Entry 7XMC (electron microscopy, 3.09 A resolution); this record covers chains A and B of the 4 polymer chains in the assembly.

Chain A:
Name: Cytochrome bo(3) ubiquinol oxidase subunit 1
From: Escherichia coli
Notes: EC 7.1.1.3
Reference sequence: P0ABI8 (CYOB_ECOLI); residues 1-663 here = UniProt positions 1-663
Amino-acid sequence (663 residues; row label = number of the first residue in the row):
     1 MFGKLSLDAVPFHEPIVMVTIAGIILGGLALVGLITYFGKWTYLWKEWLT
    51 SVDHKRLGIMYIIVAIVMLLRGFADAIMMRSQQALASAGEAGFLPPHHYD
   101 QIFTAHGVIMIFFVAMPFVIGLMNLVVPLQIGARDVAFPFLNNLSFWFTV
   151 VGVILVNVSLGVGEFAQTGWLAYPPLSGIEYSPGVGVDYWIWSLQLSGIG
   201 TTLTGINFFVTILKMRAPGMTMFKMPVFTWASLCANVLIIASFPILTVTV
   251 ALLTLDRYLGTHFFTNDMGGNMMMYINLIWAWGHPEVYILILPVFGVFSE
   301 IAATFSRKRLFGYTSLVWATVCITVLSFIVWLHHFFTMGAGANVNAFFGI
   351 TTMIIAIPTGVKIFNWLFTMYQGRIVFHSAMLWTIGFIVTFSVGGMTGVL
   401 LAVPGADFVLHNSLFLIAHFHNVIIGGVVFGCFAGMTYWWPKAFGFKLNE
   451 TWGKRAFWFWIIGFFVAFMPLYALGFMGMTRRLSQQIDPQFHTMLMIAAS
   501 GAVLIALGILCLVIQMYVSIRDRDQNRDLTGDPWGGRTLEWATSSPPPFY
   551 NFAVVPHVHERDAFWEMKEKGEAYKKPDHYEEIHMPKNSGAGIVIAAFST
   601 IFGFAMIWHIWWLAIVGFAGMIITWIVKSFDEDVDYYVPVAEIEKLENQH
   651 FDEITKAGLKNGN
Not modelled in the structure: 1-3, 661-663
Metal / ion sites: heme Fe: His106, His421; Cu ion: His284, His333, His334; heme o Fe near His419 (its only coordinating residue here)
Small-molecule neighbours:
  - heme (HEM): Phe73, Ala76, Met79, Arg80, Gln83, Tyr99, Phe103, Thr104, His106, Gly107, Met110, Ile111, Ala115, Gly169, Trp170, Leu414, Ile417, Phe420, His421, Ile424, Ile425, Val429, Trp460, Phe468, Arg481, Arg482, Ala502, Ile505
  - heme o (HEO): Trp170, Trp280, His284, Val287, Tyr288, Leu290, Ile291, His333, His334, Thr352, Ile355, Ala356, Thr359, Gly360, Ile363, Phe364, Phe391, Ser392, Gly395, Met396, Gly398, Val399, Leu401, Ala402, Asp407, His411, Leu416, His419, Phe420, Val423, Ile424, Val428, Arg481
Swiss-Prot annotation at these positions:
  - binding site (ubiquinone-8): Arg71, Asp75, His98
  - binding site (heme b): His106, Trp170, His421, Arg481, Arg482
  - binding site (Cu(2+)): His284, His333, His334
  - binding site (Fe(II)-heme o): Tyr288, His411, His419
  - cross-link: His284 to Tyr288 (1'-histidyl-3'-tyrosine (His-Tyr))
  - mutagenesis: His54 (H54A: 50% quinol oxidase activity), Lys55 (K55Q: No effect), Arg71 (R71H: No quinol oxidase activity; R71Q/L: Abolishes quinol oxidase activity), Asp75 (D75E: Very similar to wild-type; D75H: No quinol oxidase activity, altered binding of a semiquinone intermediate at the QH site; D75N: Abolishes quinol oxidase activity), Arg80 (R80Q: Abolishes quinol oxidase activity), His98 (H98F: About 1% quinol oxidase activity; H98N: Abolishes enzyme activity), Gln101 (Q101N: Reduces quinol oxidase activity by 75%, decreased affinity for ubiquinol-1), Ile102 (I102W: No quinol oxidase activity), His106 (H106A: 2% quinol oxidase activity, loss of heme b, loss of heme o, loss of Cu(B)), Asp135 (D135N: Abolishes quinol oxidase activity), Tyr173 (Y173F: No effect), Asp188 (D188N: No effect), 15 further mutagenesis entries in UniProt

Chain B:
Name: Ubiquinol oxidase subunit 2
From: Escherichia coli
Reference sequence: A0A024L5V9 (A0A024L5V9_ECOLX); numbering as in UniProt (aligned over 1-315)
Amino-acid sequence (324 residues; each row starts with the number of its first residue):
     1 MRLRKYNKSLGWLSLFAGTVLLSGCNSALLDPKGQIGLEQRSLILTAFGL
    51 MLIVVIPAILMAVGFAWKYRASNKDAKYSPNWSHSNKVEAVVWTVPILII
   101 IFLAVLTWKTTHALEPSKPLAHDEKPITIEVVSMDWKWFFIYPEQGIATV
   151 NEIAFPANTPVYFKVTSNSVMNSFFIPRLGSQIYAMAGMQTRLHLIANEP
   201 GTYDGISASYSGPGFSGMKFKAIATPDRAAFDQWVAKAKQSPNTMSDMAA
   251 FEKLAAPSEYNQVEYFSNVKPDLFADVINKFMAHGKSMDMTQPEGEHSAH
   301 EGMEGMDMSHAESAHHHHHHHHHR
Not modelled in the structure: 1-22, 284-324
Construct notes: expression tag (316-324)
Small-molecule neighbours: heme o (HEO): Met51, Val54, Val55, Ala58, Pro96, Ile99, Ile100

How chain A and chain B interact:
Contacting residue pairs - 162 pairs, chain A then chain B:
  Pro96(A) - Pro213(B)
  Asp100(A) - Tyr210(B)  hydrogen bond
  Asp100(A) - Gly212(B)
  Asp100(A) - Pro213(B)
  Phe103(A) - Tyr210(B)
  Gln167(A) - Tyr210(B)  hydrogen bond (backbone-side chain)
  Thr168(A) - Tyr210(B)
  Tyr173(A) - Met171(B)  hydrophobic
  Pro175(A) - Val170(B)
  Pro175(A) - Met171(B)
  Leu176(A) - Val170(B)
  Leu176(A) - Tyr210(B)  hydrophobic
  Leu176(A) - Ser211(B)
  Leu176(A) - Gly212(B)
  Tyr181(A) - Asn168(B)
  Tyr181(A) - Ser169(B)  hydrogen bond (side chain-backbone)
  Tyr181(A) - Val170(B)  hydrophobic
  Asn266(A) - Ser169(B)  hydrogen bond (side chain-backbone)
  Asn266(A) - Ala187(B)
  Asn266(A) - Phe281(B)
  Asp267(A) - Phe281(B)
  Asn271(A) - Met189(B)
  Met272(A) - Met171(B)  hydrophobic
  Met272(A) - Met186(B)  hydrophobic
  Met272(A) - Met189(B)  hydrophobic
  Met273(A) - Met186(B)  hydrophobic
  Met273(A) - Met189(B)  hydrophobic
  Ile276(A) - Met171(B)  hydrophobic
  Arg307(A) - Pro80(B)
  Lys308(A) - Ser79(B)
  Lys308(A) - Trp82(B)  hydrogen bond (side chain-backbone)
  Arg309(A) - Asn81(B)
  Arg309(A) - Ser83(B)
  Leu310(A) - Ser83(B)  hydrogen bond (backbone-side chain)
  Phe311(A) - Trp82(B)  hydrophobic
  Phe311(A) - Ser83(B)  hydrogen bond (backbone-side chain)
  Phe311(A) - His84(B)
  Phe311(A) - Ser85(B)
  Phe311(A) - Val88(B)  hydrophobic
  Ser315(A) - Trp93(B)  hydrogen bond
  Thr337(A) - Gln182(B)
  Thr337(A) - Ile183(B)
  Thr337(A) - Tyr184(B)  hydrogen bond (backbone-backbone)
  Met338(A) - Tyr184(B)  hydrophobic
  Met338(A) - Met186(B)
  Met338(A) - Thr191(B)
  Gly339(A) - Ile183(B)
  Ala342(A) - Thr111(B)
  Ala342(A) - His112(B)
  Ala342(A) - Glu115(B)  hydrogen bond (backbone-side chain)
  Asn343(A) - His112(B)
  Asn345(A) - Thr111(B)
  Ala346(A) - Trp108(B)  hydrophobic
  Ala346(A) - Thr111(B)
  Ile350(A) - Ala104(B)  hydrophobic
  Ile350(A) - Trp108(B)  hydrophobic
  Met353(A) - Ile100(B)
  Met353(A) - Leu103(B)  hydrophobic
  Met353(A) - Ala104(B)  hydrophobic
  Met353(A) - Thr107(B)  hydrogen bond
  Ile357(A) - Pro96(B)
  Ile357(A) - Ile97(B)  hydrophobic
  Ile357(A) - Ile100(B)  hydrophobic
  Val361(A) - Val92(B)
  Val361(A) - Trp93(B)  hydrophobic
  Phe364(A) - Val54(B)
  Phe364(A) - Met61(B)  hydrophobic
  Phe364(A) - Val92(B)  hydrophobic
  Leu367(A) - Ala58(B)
  Leu367(A) - Met61(B)  hydrophobic
  Leu367(A) - Ala62(B)  hydrophobic
  Leu367(A) - Phe65(B)
  Phe368(A) - Val88(B)  hydrophobic
  Phe368(A) - Val92(B)  hydrophobic
  Met370(A) - Ala62(B)
  Met370(A) - Ala66(B)  hydrophobic
  Met370(A) - Tyr69(B)
  Tyr371(A) - Phe65(B)  hydrophobic
  Tyr371(A) - Tyr69(B)
  Tyr371(A) - Trp82(B)  hydrophobic
  Gln372(A) - Tyr69(B)
  Gln372(A) - Lys77(B)
  Gln372(A) - Ser79(B)  hydrogen bond
  Gly373(A) - Tyr69(B)
  Gly373(A) - Arg70(B)
  Gly373(A) - Tyr78(B)
  Arg374(A) - Arg70(B)
  Arg374(A) - Tyr78(B)  hydrogen bond (side chain-backbone)
  Arg374(A) - Ser79(B)
  Arg374(A) - Pro80(B)
  Ile375(A) - Phe65(B)
  Ile375(A) - Ala66(B)  hydrophobic
  Ile375(A) - Arg70(B)  hydrogen bond (backbone-backbone)
  Ile375(A) - Ala71(B)  hydrogen bond (backbone-backbone)
  Val376(A) - Ala71(B)  hydrophobic
  Phe377(A) - Ala66(B)
  Phe377(A) - Arg70(B)
  Ile385(A) - Ala66(B)  hydrophobic
  Ile388(A) - Ala62(B)  hydrophobic
  Val389(A) - Ile59(B)
  Ser392(A) - Val55(B)
  Ser392(A) - Ile59(B)
  Val393(A) - Ile59(B)  hydrophobic
  Met396(A) - Phe48(B)  hydrophobic
  Met396(A) - Met51(B)
  Met396(A) - Val55(B)  hydrophobic
  Val399(A) - Met51(B)  hydrophobic
  Val399(A) - Leu103(B)  hydrophobic
  Leu400(A) - Ile44(B)
  Leu400(A) - Ala47(B)  hydrophobic
  Leu400(A) - Phe48(B)
  Leu400(A) - Met51(B)
  Val403(A) - Leu43(B)  hydrophobic
  Val403(A) - Thr107(B)
  Pro404(A) - Thr107(B)
  Pro404(A) - Thr111(B)
  Gly405(A) - Gln40(B)  hydrogen bond (backbone-side chain)
  Gly405(A) - Leu43(B)
  Ala406(A) - Leu43(B)
  Ala406(A) - Ile44(B)  hydrophobic
  Phe408(A) - Gln40(B)
  Phe408(A) - Leu114(B)
  Phe408(A) - Glu115(B)
  Phe408(A) - Pro116(B)
  Phe408(A) - Ser181(B)
  Phe408(A) - Gln182(B)  hydrogen bond (backbone-backbone)
  Val409(A) - Leu29(B)  hydrophobic
  Val409(A) - Gln40(B)
  Val409(A) - Phe175(B)
  Val409(A) - Gly180(B)
  Val409(A) - Ser181(B)
  Leu410(A) - Leu29(B)  hydrophobic
  Leu410(A) - Ile44(B)  hydrophobic
  His411(A) - Gln182(B)
  His411(A) - Tyr184(B)
  Asn412(A) - Tyr184(B)
  Asn412(A) - Ala208(B)  hydrogen bond (side chain-backbone)
  Ala473(A) - Ser23(B)
  Gly475(A) - Leu29(B)
  Phe476(A) - Ser23(B)
  Phe476(A) - Ser27(B)  hydrogen bond (backbone-side chain)
  Phe476(A) - Ala28(B)  hydrogen bond (backbone-backbone)
  Phe476(A) - Leu29(B)  hydrogen bond (backbone-backbone)
  Phe476(A) - Leu30(B)  hydrophobic
  Met477(A) - Ser27(B)
  Met477(A) - Ala28(B)
  Gly478(A) - Leu29(B)
  Gly478(A) - Pro177(B)
  Gly478(A) - Ile206(B)
  Thr480(A) - Ser207(B)
  Thr480(A) - Ala208(B)  hydrogen bond (side chain-backbone)
  Thr480(A) - Phe215(B)
  Arg482(A) - Tyr210(B)
  Arg482(A) - Phe215(B)
  Arg482(A) - Ser216(B)
  Leu483(A) - Phe215(B)  hydrophobic
  Leu483(A) - Ser216(B)
  Ser484(A) - Ser216(B)  hydrogen bond (backbone-side chain)
  Gln485(A) - Ser216(B)  hydrogen bond (backbone-side chain)
  Gln485(A) - Tyr260(B)
  Gln486(A) - Lys219(B)  hydrogen bond (backbone-side chain)
  Gln486(A) - Tyr260(B)
Other interface residues (no listed pair), chain A (84 interface residues in all): Gly312, Tyr313, Thr314, Ala319, Gly341, Phe347, Ile354, Ile363, Asn365, Asp407, Ile487, Asp488, Gln490
Other interface residues (no listed pair), chain B (80 interface residues in all): Gly24, Leu52, Thr110, Asp204, Ser209, Glu259, Lys280

Summary:
84 residues of chain A and 80 residues of chain B are in contact; the contacts include 25 hydrogen bonds.
Among the polar pairs are Asp100(A)-Tyr210(B), Gln167(A)-Tyr210(B) and Tyr181(A)-Ser169(B). Heme o is bound
between chain A and chain B. Chain A binds heme.
Here chain A is Cytochrome bo(3) ubiquinol oxidase subunit 1 and chain B is Ubiquinol oxidase subunit 2, both
from Escherichia coli. Entry 7XMC (Cryo-EM structure of Cytochrome bo3 from Escherichia coli, apo structure
with DMSO) was determined by electron microscopy together with 7XMD from the same study.
